PDB entry 5HAQ | X-ray diffraction, 2.14 A resolution | chains A and B

== Chain A (and B) ==
Name: Beta-lactamase
Source organism: Klebsiella pneumoniae
Notes: EC 3.5.2.6; chain B of this document is another copy of the same molecule, construct and numbering; everything in this record applies to it too
UniProt: Q6XEC0 (Q6XEC0_KLEPN); residues 25-265 here = UniProt positions 25-265
Chain sequence (241 residues; each row starts with the number of its first residue):
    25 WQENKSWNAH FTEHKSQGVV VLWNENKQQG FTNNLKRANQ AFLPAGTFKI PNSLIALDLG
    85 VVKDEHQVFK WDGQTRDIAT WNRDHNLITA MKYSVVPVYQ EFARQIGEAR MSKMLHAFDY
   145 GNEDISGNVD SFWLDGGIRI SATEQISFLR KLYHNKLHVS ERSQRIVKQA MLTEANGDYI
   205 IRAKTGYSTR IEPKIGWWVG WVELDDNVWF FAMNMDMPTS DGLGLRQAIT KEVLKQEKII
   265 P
Differences from the reference sequence: engineered mutation G70 (Ser in Q6XEC0)
Modified positions: K73 (lysine nz-carboxylic acid; KCX)
Swiss-Prot annotation at these positions:
  - binding site (a beta-lactam): K73, S118, R250
  - modified residue: K73 (N6-carboxylysine)
  - mutagenesis: R189 (R189A: No significant effect on catalytic efficiency with respect to ampicillin. Very little reduction in dimerization at neutral pH. Predominantly monomer at neutral pH; when associated with A-206 ...), R206 (R206A: No significant effect on catalytic efficiency with respect to ampicillin, nitrocefin or imipenem. Very little reduction in dimerization at neutral pH. Predominantly monomer at neutral pH ...)
Metal / ion sites: Cd2+ site 1: H34, E37, E256; Cd2+ site 2: E125, E256; Cd2+ site 3: D143 (shared with D143(B) of chain B); Cd2+ site 4: E147 (shared with E147(B) of chain B)
Reported in the primary citation:
  - mutagenesis - S70G (Tm change 4.6 degC): increased stability
  - mutagenesis - S70G: decreased catalytic activity
  - catalytic residues: K73 (citing earlier work)
  - post-translational modification sites: K73
  - conformationally variable residues (side-chain flip): K73, S118
  - contacts within the chain: K73-S118 (hydrogen bond), S118-K208 (hydrogen bond)
  - binding site for formate: G70, K73, S118

== Chain A / chain B interface ==
Contacting residue pairs - 31 pairs, chain A then chain B:
  E89(A) with R189(B), salt bridge
  H90(A) with Y177(B)
  R107(A) with D230(B), salt bridge
  T113(A) with D229(B)
  K116(A) with G201(B), hydrogen bond (side chain-backbone); D229(B), salt bridge
  Y117(A) with D229(B), hydrogen bond
  Y177(A) with H90(B)
  E185(A) with R186(B), salt bridge
  R186(A) with E185(B), salt bridge
  R189(A) with E89(B), salt bridge; I190(B); Q193(B), hydrogen bond
  I190(A) with R189(B)
  Q193(A) with R189(B)
  L196(A) with L196(B), hydrophobic; I204(B), hydrophobic; R206(B)
  T197(A) with N200(B)
  E198(A) with A199(B)
  A199(A) with L196(B), hydrophobic; E198(B); A199(B), hydrogen bond (backbone-backbone)
  N200(A) with T197(B)
  G201(A) with K116(B), hydrogen bond (backbone-side chain)
  I204(A) with L196(B), hydrophobic
  R206(A) with Q193(B); L196(B)
  D229(A) with T113(B); K116(B), salt bridge; Y117(B), hydrogen bond
Other interface residues (no listed pair), chain A (24 interface residues in all): D88, N110, H178
Other interface residues (no listed pair), chain B (24 interface residues in all): D88, N110, H178

== Overview ==
The chain A/chain B interface involves 24 residues from each chain, with 6 hydrogen bonds and 7 salt bridges.
Polar pairs include E89(A)-R189(B), R107(A)-D230(B) and K116(A)-D229(B). Curated annotation (UniProt) lists 3
beta-lactam-binding residues and 2 mutagenesis sites on chain A. The paper reports the catalytic residue
K73(A); S70G of chain A increases stability.
Both chains are Beta-lactamase (Klebsiella pneumoniae). Entry 5HAQ (OXa-48 beta-lactamase mutant - S70G) was
determined by X-ray diffraction together with 5HAI, 5HAP and 5HAR from the same study.
